Entry 3O0G (X-ray diffraction, 1.95 A resolution); this record covers chains A and D.

== Chain A ==
Name: Cell division protein kinase 5
Organism: Homo sapiens
Notes: EC 2.7.11.22
UniProt: Q00535 (CDK5_HUMAN); residue numbers follow UniProt; this construct covers 1-292
Sequence (292 residues; each row starts with the number of its first residue):
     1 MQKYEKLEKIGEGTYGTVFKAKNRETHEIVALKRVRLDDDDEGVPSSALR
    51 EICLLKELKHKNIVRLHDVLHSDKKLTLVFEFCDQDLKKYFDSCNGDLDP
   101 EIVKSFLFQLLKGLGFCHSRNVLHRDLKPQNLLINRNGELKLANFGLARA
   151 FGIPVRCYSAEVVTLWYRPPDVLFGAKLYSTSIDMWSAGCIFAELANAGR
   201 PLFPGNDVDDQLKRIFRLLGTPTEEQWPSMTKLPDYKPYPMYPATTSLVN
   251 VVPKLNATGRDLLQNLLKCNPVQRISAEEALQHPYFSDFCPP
Disordered / not traced: 290-292
Construct notes: engineered mutation Asn-144 (Asp in Q00535)
Swiss-Prot annotation at these positions:
  - active site: Asp-126 (Proton acceptor)
  - binding site (ATP): Ile-10 to Val-18, Lys-33
  - modified residue: Tyr-15 (Phosphotyrosine), Thr-17 (Phosphothreonine), Lys-56 (N6-acetyllysine), Ser-72 (Phosphoserine), Ser-159 (Phosphoserine)
  - mutagenesis: Ser-159 (S159A: No phenotype; S159T: Impaired p35/p25 (CDK5R1) binding)
Reported in the primary citation:
  - binding site for the ligand 3O0: Lys-33, Glu-81, Cys-83

== Chain D ==
Name: Cyclin-dependent kinase 5 activator 1
Organism: Homo sapiens
UniProt: Q15078 (CD5R1_HUMAN); residue numbers follow UniProt; this construct covers 145-293
Sequence (149 residues; each row starts with the number of its first residue):
   145 QASTSELLRCLGEFLCRRCYRLKHLSPTDPVLWLRSVDRSLLLQGWQDQG
   195 FITPANVVFLYMLCRDVISSEVGSDHELQAVLLTCLYLSYSYMGNEISYP
   245 LKPFLVESCKEAFWDRCLSVINLMSSKMLQINADPHYFTQVFSDLKNES

== Chain A / chain D interface ==
Contacting residue pairs (64; chain A residue first):
  Leu-37(A) / Lys-254(D)
  Leu-37(A) / Trp-258(D)
  Asp-38(A) / Lys-254(D)
  Glu-42(A) / Trp-190(D)
  Glu-42(A) / Pro-244(D)
  Glu-42(A) / Leu-245(D)
  Gly-43(A) / Ser-242(D)
  Gly-43(A) / Tyr-243(D)
  Pro-45(A) / Tyr-231(D)
  Pro-45(A) / Trp-258(D)  hydrophobic
  Ser-46(A) / Tyr-231(D)  hydrogen bond (backbone-side chain)
  Ser-46(A) / Ser-235(D)  hydrogen bond
  Ser-46(A) / Ser-242(D)
  Ser-46(A) / Tyr-243(D)  hydrogen bond (side chain-backbone)
  Ser-47(A) / Ile-241(D)  hydrogen bond (side chain-backbone)
  Ser-47(A) / Ser-242(D)
  Leu-49(A) / Tyr-231(D)  hydrophobic
  Leu-49(A) / Leu-232(D)  hydrophobic
  Leu-49(A) / Cys-261(D)  hydrophobic
  Leu-49(A) / Ile-265(D)  hydrophobic
  Arg-50(A) / Ser-235(D)  hydrogen bond (side chain-backbone)
  Arg-50(A) / Ile-241(D)  hydrogen bond (side chain-backbone)
  Cys-53(A) / Tyr-236(D)  hydrophobic
  Cys-53(A) / Ile-265(D)  hydrophobic
  Cys-53(A) / Ser-269(D)
  Cys-53(A) / Met-272(D)  hydrophobic
  Leu-54(A) / Tyr-236(D)
  Lys-56(A) / Ile-265(D)
  Lys-56(A) / Asn-266(D)  hydrogen bond
  Lys-56(A) / Ser-269(D)
  Glu-57(A) / Ser-269(D)  hydrogen bond
  Glu-57(A) / Ser-270(D)  hydrogen bond (side chain-backbone)
  Glu-57(A) / Leu-273(D)
  His-71(A) / Glu-255(D)
  His-71(A) / Trp-258(D)
  His-71(A) / Asp-259(D)  salt bridge
  His-71(A) / Leu-262(D)
  Leu-76(A) / Leu-262(D)  hydrophobic
  Arg-120(A) / Leu-273(D)
  Asn-121(A) / Leu-273(D)
  Asn-121(A) / Ala-277(D)
  Val-122(A) / Leu-273(D)  hydrophobic
  Leu-147(A) / Ile-241(D)  hydrophobic
  Arg-149(A) / Met-237(D)  hydrogen bond (side chain-backbone)
  Arg-149(A) / Gly-238(D)
  Arg-149(A) / Asn-239(D)  hydrogen bond
  Ala-150(A) / Tyr-236(D)
  Ala-150(A) / Leu-273(D)  hydrophobic
  Ala-150(A) / Asn-276(D)
  Phe-151(A) / Asn-276(D)
  Gly-152(A) / Asn-276(D)
  Ile-153(A) / Ala-199(D)  hydrophobic
  Ile-153(A) / Met-237(D)  hydrophobic
  Ile-153(A) / Ile-275(D)
  Ile-153(A) / Asn-276(D)  hydrogen bond (backbone-side chain)
  Ile-153(A) / Phe-282(D)  hydrophobic
  Pro-154(A) / Ala-199(D)
  Pro-154(A) / Phe-282(D)
  Arg-156(A) / Thr-197(D)
  Arg-156(A) / Pro-198(D)
  Cys-157(A) / Gln-193(D)
  Cys-157(A) / Asn-239(D)  hydrogen bond (backbone-side chain)
  Tyr-158(A) / Asn-239(D)
  Ser-159(A) / Asn-239(D)
Other interface residues (no listed pair), chain A (31 interface residues in all): Ile-52, Val-69
Other interface residues (no listed pair), chain D (35 interface residues in all): Phe-203, Glu-240

== Summary ==
31 residues of chain A and 35 residues of chain D are in contact; the contacts include 13 hydrogen bonds and 1
salt bridge. Among the polar pairs are His-71(A)/Asp-259(D), Ser-46(A)/Tyr-231(D) and Ser-46(A)/Ser-235(D).
From the paper: a binding site for the ligand 3O0 at Lys-33(A), Glu-81(A) and Cys-83(A).
Chain A is Cell division protein kinase 5 and chain D is Cyclin-dependent kinase 5 activator 1, both from Homo
sapiens; the structure, Crystal Structure of Cdk5:p25 in complex with an ATP analogue, was determined by X-ray
diffraction.
